Entry 1QI0 (X-ray diffraction, 2.10 A resolution); this record covers chain A.

# Chain A
Molecule: Endoglucanase B
Organism: Bacillus agaradhaerens
Notes: EC 3.2.1.4; fragment: catalytic core domain
UniProtKB: P06565 (GUN2_BACS4); residues 1-305 here correspond to UniProt positions 27-331 (UniProt number = residue number + 26)
Amino-acid sequence (305 residues; each row starts with the number of its first residue):
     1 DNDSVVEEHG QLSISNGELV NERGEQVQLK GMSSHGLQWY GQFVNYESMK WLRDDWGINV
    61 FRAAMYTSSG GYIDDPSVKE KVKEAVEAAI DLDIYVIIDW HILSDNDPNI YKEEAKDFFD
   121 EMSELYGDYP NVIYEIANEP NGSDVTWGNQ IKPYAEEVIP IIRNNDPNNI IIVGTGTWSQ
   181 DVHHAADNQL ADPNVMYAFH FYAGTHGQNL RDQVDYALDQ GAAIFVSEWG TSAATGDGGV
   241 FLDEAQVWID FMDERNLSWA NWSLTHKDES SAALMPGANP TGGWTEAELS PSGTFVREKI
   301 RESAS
Unresolved in the structure: 1-3
Bound ions: Ca2+ site 1: D120, E124; Ca2+ site 2: G127, D166, N168, N169; Ca2+ site 3: E139, E228; Ca2+ site 4: E157, D243
UniProt features mapped onto this chain:
  - active site: E139 (Proton donor), E228 (Nucleophile)
  - binding site (substrate): H35, W39, Y40, Y66, H101, Y202, A234, T235, W262, K267 to E269

# Summary
The Ca2+ site 1 is built by D120 and E124. G127, D166, N168 and N169 coordinate Ca2+ site 2. Curated
annotation (UniProt) lists active-site residues E139 and E228 and 12 substrate-binding residues.
Chain A is Endoglucanase B (Bacillus agaradhaerens); the structure, Endoglucanase CEL5A from bacillus
agaradhaerens in the tetragonal crystal form in complex with cellobiose, was determined by X-ray diffraction,
deposited together with 1QHZ and 1QI2.
